PDB entry 7LJK | X-ray diffraction, 1.81 A resolution | chain A

== Chain A ==
Protein: Beta-lactamase
Organism: Klebsiella pneumoniae
Notes: EC 3.5.2.6
UniProtKB: Q93LQ9 (Q93LQ9_KLEPN); the author numbering skips numbers that UniProt does not, so the offset changes along the chain: 26-57 = UniProt 26-57; 59-252 = UniProt 58-251; 254-291 = UniProt 252-289
Sequence (264 residues; row label = number of the first residue in the row; note: 2 numbers in that range are skipped by the numbering (no residue carries them; nothing is unmodelled there)):
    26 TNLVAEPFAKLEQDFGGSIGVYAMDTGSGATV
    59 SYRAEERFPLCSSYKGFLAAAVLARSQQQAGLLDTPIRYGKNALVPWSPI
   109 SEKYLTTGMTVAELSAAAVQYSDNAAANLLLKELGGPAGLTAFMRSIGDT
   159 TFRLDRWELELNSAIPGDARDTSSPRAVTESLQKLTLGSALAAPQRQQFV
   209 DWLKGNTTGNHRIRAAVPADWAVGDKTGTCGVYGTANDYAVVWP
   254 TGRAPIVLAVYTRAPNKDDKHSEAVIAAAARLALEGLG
Disordered / not traced: 291
Construct notes: engineered mutation Tyr-72 (Phe71 in Q93LQ9)
Cystine bridges: Cys-69/Cys-238
What the authors report for this chain:
  - contacts within the chain: Tyr-72/Glu-166 (hydrogen bond), Glu-166/Asn-170 (hydrogen bond)
  - catalytic residues: Ser-70, Glu-166, Asn-170, Thr-237
  - contacts within the chain: Val-103/Ser-106 (hydrogen bond), Gln-128/Trp-210 (backbone contact), Gln-128/Thr-215 (hydrogen bond), Arg-220/Thr-237 (hydrogen bond) (proposed by the authors, not directly observed)
  - mutagenesis - Q128H, T215P, R220H, T237A: decreased growth in response to imipenem
  - mutagenesis - F72Y, T215P (150-fold), T237A (5-fold): decreased catalytic activity on imipenem
  - mutagenesis - F72Y (340-fold), T215P (26-fold), T237A (30-fold): decreased catalytic activity on meropenem
  - mutagenesis - S106P, A126T, Q128H, R220H: decreased catalytic activity on carbapenem
  - mutagenesis - Q128H, T215P, R220H: increased catalytic activity on penicillin
  - mutagenesis - Q128H, T215P, R220H: increased catalytic activity on cephalosporins
  - mutagenesis - F72Y (7-fold), S106P, A126T, T237A (50-fold): increased catalytic activity on ampicillin
  - mutagenesis - F72Y: unchanged catalytic activity on penicillin G
  - mutagenesis - F72Y (130-fold): decreased catalytic activity on cephalothin

== In short ==
From the paper: catalytic residues Ser-70, Glu-166 and Asn-170 among others; Q128H, T215P and R220H, among
others, reduce growth in response to imipenem; 7 substitutions were tested in all.
Chain A is Beta-lactamase (Klebsiella pneumoniae); the structure, Crystal structure of the deacylation
deficient KPC-2 F72Y mutant, was determined by X-ray diffraction (same publication as 7LK8, 7LLB, 7LLH and
7LNL).
